PDB entry 6J2G | X-ray diffraction, 2.41 A resolution | chains A and B of the 3 polymer chains in the assembly

== Chain A ==
Molecule: Ptal-N*01:01
Organism: Pteropus alecto
Reference sequence: A0A125R585 (A0A125R585_PTEAL); residues 1-277 here correspond to UniProt positions 25-301 (UniProt number = residue number + 24)
Chain sequence (277 residues; each row starts with the number of its first residue):
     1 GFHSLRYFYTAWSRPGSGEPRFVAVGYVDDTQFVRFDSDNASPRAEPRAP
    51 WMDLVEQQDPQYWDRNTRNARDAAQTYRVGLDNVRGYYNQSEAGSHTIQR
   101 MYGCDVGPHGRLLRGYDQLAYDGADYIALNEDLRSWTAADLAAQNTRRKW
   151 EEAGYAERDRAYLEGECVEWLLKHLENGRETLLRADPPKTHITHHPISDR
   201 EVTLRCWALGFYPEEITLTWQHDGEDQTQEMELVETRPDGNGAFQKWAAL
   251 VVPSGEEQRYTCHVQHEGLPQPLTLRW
Disulfide bonds: Cys-104/Cys-167, Cys-206/Cys-262
Reported in the primary citation:
  - contacts within the chain: Asp-59/Arg-65 (hydrogen bond)

== Chain B ==
Molecule: Beta-2-microglobulin
Organism: Homo sapiens
Reference sequence: P61769 (B2MG_HUMAN); residues 1-99 here correspond to UniProt positions 21-119 (UniProt number = residue number + 20)
Chain sequence (99 residues; row label = number of the first residue in the row):
     1 IQRTPKIQVYSRHPAENGKSNFLNCYVSGFHPSDIEVDLLKNGERIEKVE
    51 HSDLSFSKDWSFYLLYYTEFTPTEKDEYACRVNHVTLSQPKIVKWDRDM
Disulfide bonds: Cys-25/Cys-80
Curated features (UniProtKB/Swiss-Prot):
  - modified residue: Gln-2 (Pyrrolidone carboxylic acid)
  - glycosylation: Ile-1 (N-linked (Glc) (glycation) isoleucine), Lys-19 (N-linked (Glc) (glycation) lysine), Lys-41 (N-linked (Glc) (glycation) lysine), Lys-48 (N-linked (Glc) (glycation) lysine), Lys-58 (N-linked (Glc) (glycation) lysine), Lys-91 (N-linked (Glc) (glycation) lysine), Lys-94 (N-linked (Glc) (glycation) lysine)

== How chain A and chain B interact ==
Residue-residue contacts (51; chain A residue first):
  Phe-8(A) / Phe-56(B)
  Tyr-9(A) / Phe-56(B)
  Thr-10(A) / Leu-54(B)
  Thr-10(A) / Phe-56(B)
  Thr-10(A) / Phe-62(B)
  Trp-12(A) / Ser-33(B)
  Trp-12(A) / Asp-34(B)  hydrogen bond
  Val-25(A) / Asp-53(B)
  Val-25(A) / Leu-54(B)
  Tyr-27(A) / Ser-55(B)
  Tyr-27(A) / Tyr-63(B)  hydrogen bond
  Gln-32(A) / Asp-53(B)  hydrogen bond
  Arg-35(A) / Asp-53(B)  salt bridge
  Arg-48(A) / Asp-53(B)  salt bridge
  Gln-99(A) / His-31(B)  hydrogen bond
  Gln-99(A) / Phe-56(B)
  Gln-99(A) / Trp-60(B)  hydrogen bond (side chain-backbone)
  Gln-99(A) / Phe-62(B)
  Arg-100(A) / Phe-56(B)
  Gln-118(A) / Trp-60(B)
  Leu-119(A) / Trp-60(B)
  Ala-120(A) / Trp-60(B)  hydrophobic
  Asp-122(A) / Ile-1(B)
  Asp-122(A) / His-31(B)
  Gly-123(A) / His-31(B)  hydrogen bond (backbone-side chain)
  Gly-123(A) / Trp-60(B)
  Ala-124(A) / Ile-1(B)  hydrophobic
  Asp-125(A) / Trp-60(B)  hydrogen bond
  His-195(A) / Asp-98(B)  salt bridge
  Arg-205(A) / Asp-98(B)  hydrogen bond (side chain-backbone)
  Arg-205(A) / Met-99(B)
  Trp-207(A) / Asp-98(B)
  Trp-207(A) / Met-99(B)
  Leu-209(A) / Pro-14(B)  hydrophobic
  Val-234(A) / Gln-8(B)
  Glu-235(A) / Lys-6(B)  salt bridge
  Glu-235(A) / Gln-8(B)  hydrogen bond (backbone-side chain)
  Arg-237(A) / Gln-8(B)  hydrogen bond
  Arg-237(A) / Tyr-10(B)
  Arg-237(A) / Met-99(B)  hydrogen bond (side chain-backbone)
  Pro-238(A) / Tyr-10(B)  hydrogen bond (backbone-side chain)
  Pro-238(A) / Tyr-26(B)
  Asp-239(A) / Arg-12(B)  hydrogen bond (backbone-side chain)
  Asp-239(A) / Asn-24(B)  hydrogen bond (backbone-side chain)
  Gly-240(A) / Arg-12(B)
  Gly-240(A) / Leu-65(B)
  Asn-241(A) / Arg-12(B)
  Gln-245(A) / Tyr-10(B)
  Gln-245(A) / Ser-11(B)  hydrogen bond (side chain-backbone)
  Gln-245(A) / Arg-12(B)  hydrogen bond (side chain-backbone)
  Trp-247(A) / Met-99(B)  hydrogen bond (side chain-backbone)
Also at the interface, not in a pair above, chain A (35 interface residues in all): Val-23, Thr-97, Met-101, Thr-236
Also at the interface, not in a pair above, chain B (26 interface residues in all): Arg-3, Ser-28, Pro-32, Asp-59

== In short ==
Chain A and chain B form an interface of 35 and 26 residues respectively, with 17 hydrogen bonds and 4 salt
bridges. Polar pairs include Arg-35(A)/Asp-53(B), Arg-48(A)/Asp-53(B) and His-195(A)/Asp-98(B). From the
paper: contacts within the chain involving Asp-59(A) and Arg-65(A).
Chain A is Ptal-N*01:01 (Pteropus alecto) and chain B is Beta-2-microglobulin (Homo sapiens); the structure,
Crystal structure of bat (Pteropus Alecto) MHC class I Ptal-N*01:01 in complex with Ebola virus-derived
peptide ..., was determined by X-ray diffraction (same publication as 6J2D, 6J2E, 6J2F, 6J2H, 6J2I, 6J2J and
6K7T).
